PDB entry 5YJP | X-ray diffraction, 1.80 A resolution | chain A

[Chain A]
Molecule: human chymase
From: Homo sapiens
Amino-acid sequence (226 residues; numbered 16 to 245 plus 6 insertion-coded residues; 10 numbers in that range are skipped by the numbering (no residue carries them; nothing is unmodelled there); the number before each row is that of its first residue; a row labelled like 37A-37C holds insertion residues (37A, then the next letters in order)):
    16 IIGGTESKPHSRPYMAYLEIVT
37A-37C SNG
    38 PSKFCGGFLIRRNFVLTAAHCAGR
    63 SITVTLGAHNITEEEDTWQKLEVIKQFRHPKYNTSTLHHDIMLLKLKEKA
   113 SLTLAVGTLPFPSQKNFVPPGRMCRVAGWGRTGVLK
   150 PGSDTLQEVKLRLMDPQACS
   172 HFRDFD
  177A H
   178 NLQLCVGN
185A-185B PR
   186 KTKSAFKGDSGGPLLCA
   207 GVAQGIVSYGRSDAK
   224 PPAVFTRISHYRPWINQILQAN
Unresolved in the structure: 124-129
Cystine bridges: Cys42-Cys58, Cys136-Cys201, Cys168-Cys182
Glycans and other covalent adducts: N-acetylglucosamine (NAG) linked to Asn72, Asn95

[Summary]
Chain A is human chymase (Homo sapiens); the structure, Human chymase in complex with
3-(ethoxyimino)-7-oxo-1,4-diazepane derivative, was determined by X-ray diffraction, deposited together with
5YJM.
